5ECI - chains B and C of the 3 polymer chains in the assembly; structure by X-ray diffraction, 1.56 A resolution.

[Chain B (and C)]
Protein: Glutathione S-transferase U20
From: Arabidopsis thaliana
Notes: EC 2.5.1.18; chain C of this document is another copy of the same molecule, construct and numbering; everything in this record applies to it too
UniProt: Q8L7C9 (GSTUK_ARATH); residue numbers follow UniProt; this construct covers 1-217
Chain sequence (223 residues; row label = number of the first residue in the row; numbers below 1 keep their minus sign (His-5 is residue -5)):
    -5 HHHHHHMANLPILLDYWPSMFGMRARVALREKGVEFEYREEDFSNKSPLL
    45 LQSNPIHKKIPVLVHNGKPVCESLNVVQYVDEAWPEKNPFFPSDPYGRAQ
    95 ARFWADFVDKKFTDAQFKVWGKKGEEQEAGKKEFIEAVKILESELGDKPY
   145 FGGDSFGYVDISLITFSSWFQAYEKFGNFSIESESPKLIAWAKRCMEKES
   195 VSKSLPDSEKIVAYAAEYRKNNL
Disordered / not traced: -5 to 3
Construct notes: expression tag (-5 to 0)
Small-molecule neighbours: glutathione (GSH): Ser13, Phe15, Arg18, Phe37, Lys52, Lys53, Ile54, Pro55, Glu66, Ser67
Swiss-Prot annotation at these positions:
  - binding site (glutathione): Ser13, Ile54, Ser67

[Interface between chain B and chain C]
Pairs across the interface (36; chain B residue first):
  Lys62(B) - Tyr90(C)
  Cys65(B) - Phe97(C)
  Glu66(B) - Phe97(C)
  Glu66(B) - Asp100(C)
  Asn69(B) - Ala93(C)
  Asn69(B) - Arg96(C)  hydrogen bond
  Asn69(B) - Phe97(C)
  Gln72(B) - Arg96(C)  hydrogen bond
  Tyr73(B) - Ala93(C)  hydrogen bond (side chain-backbone)
  Tyr73(B) - Arg96(C)
  Tyr73(B) - Phe97(C)
  Glu76(B) - Pro89(C)
  Glu76(B) - Arg92(C)  salt bridge
  Glu76(B) - Arg96(C)  salt bridge
  Pro89(B) - Tyr73(C)  hydrophobic
  Pro89(B) - Glu76(C)
  Pro89(B) - Ala77(C)  hydrophobic
  Tyr90(B) - His59(C)
  Tyr90(B) - Lys62(C)
  Tyr90(B) - Pro63(C)
  Tyr90(B) - Val64(C)  hydrophobic
  Tyr90(B) - Tyr73(C)
  Arg92(B) - Glu76(C)  salt bridge
  Ala93(B) - Val64(C)  hydrophobic
  Ala93(B) - Asn69(C)  hydrogen bond (backbone-side chain)
  Arg96(B) - Asn69(C)  hydrogen bond
  Arg96(B) - Gln72(C)  hydrogen bond
  Arg96(B) - Tyr73(C)
  Arg96(B) - Glu76(C)  salt bridge
  Phe97(B) - Asn48(C)
  Phe97(B) - Cys65(C)  hydrophobic
  Phe97(B) - Glu66(C)
  Phe97(B) - Asn69(C)
  Asp100(B) - Glu66(C)
  Phe101(B) - His51(C)
  Ile134(B) - Ile50(C)  hydrophobic
Interface residues without a listed pair, chain B (17 interface residues in all): Pro63
Interface residues without a listed pair, chain C (22 interface residues in all): Gln94

[In short]
Chain B and chain C form an interface of 17 and 22 residues respectively; the contacts include 6 hydrogen
bonds and 4 salt bridges. Among the polar pairs are Glu76(B)-Arg92(C), Glu76(B)-Arg96(C) and
Asn69(B)-Arg96(C). Bound to chain B: glutathione.
Chain B and chain C are both Glutathione S-transferase U20 (Arabidopsis thaliana); the structure, Crystal
Structure of FIN219-FIP1 complex with JA, ATP and Mg, was determined by X-ray diffraction (same publication as
5ECH, 5ECK, 5ECL, 5ECM, 5ECN, 5ECO and 4 further entries).
